Entry 5JU5 (X-ray diffraction, 2.50 A resolution); this record covers chains A and D of the 6 polymer chains in the assembly.

== Chain A (and D) ==
Name: Tankyrase-1
Organism: Homo sapiens
Notes: EC 2.4.2.30; chain D of this document is another copy of the same molecule, construct and numbering; everything in this record applies to it too
UniProtKB: O95271 (TNKS1_HUMAN); residue numbers follow UniProt; this construct covers 1018-1093
Sequence (79 residues; numbered 1015 to 1093; the number before each row is that of its first residue):
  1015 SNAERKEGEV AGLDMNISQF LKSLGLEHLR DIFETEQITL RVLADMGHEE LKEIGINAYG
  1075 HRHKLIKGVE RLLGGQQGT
Not modelled in the structure: 1015-1029, 1090-1093 (chain D: 1015-1028, 1090-1093)
Sequence notes: expression tag (1015-1017); conflict Arg1055 (Asp in O95271)
From the paper describing this entry:
  - self-association interface (contacts with another copy of this molecule): Lys1066
  - mutagenesis - T1049R: unchanged signaling
  - mutagenesis - T1049R: unchanged binding to full-length TNKS or TNKS2

== Interface between chain A and chain D ==
Contacting residue pairs (18):
  Asn1030(A) with Leu1086(D)
  Thr1053(A) with Leu1087(D); Gly1089(D)
  Leu1054(A) with Leu1087(D), hydrogen bond (backbone-backbone)
  Arg1055(A) with Arg1055(D); Ala1058(D), hydrogen bond (side chain-backbone); Asp1059(D), salt bridge; Leu1087(D), hydrogen bond (backbone-backbone)
  Ala1058(A) with Arg1055(D), hydrogen bond (backbone-side chain)
  Asp1059(A) with Arg1055(D), salt bridge
  Leu1086(A) with Met1029(D)
  Leu1087(A) with Thr1053(D); Leu1054(D), hydrogen bond (backbone-backbone); Arg1055(D), hydrogen bond (backbone-backbone); Leu1087(D), hydrophobic
  Gly1088(A) with Thr1053(D)
  Gly1089(A) with Thr1053(D); Arg1055(D)
Interface residues without a listed pair, chain D (10 interface residues in all): Gly1088

== Overview ==
The chain A/chain D interface involves 10 residues from each chain; the contacts include 6 hydrogen bonds and
2 salt bridges. Among the polar pairs are Arg1055(A)-Asp1059(D), Arg1055(A)-Ala1058(D) and
Leu1054(A)-Leu1087(D). From the paper: T1049R of chain A leaves signaling unchanged; a self-association
interface involving Lys1066(A).
Chain A and chain D are both Tankyrase-1 (Homo sapiens); the structure, Crystal structure of the human
Tankyrase 1 (TNKS) SAM domain (D1055R), crystal form 1, was determined by X-ray diffraction, deposited
together with 5JRT and 5JTI.
